Entry 6GUC (X-ray diffraction, 2.00 A resolution); this record covers chains A and B.

# Chain A
Name: Cyclin-dependent kinase 2
Source organism: Homo sapiens
Notes: EC 2.7.11.22
Reference sequence: P24941 (CDK2_HUMAN); residues 1-298 here = UniProt positions 1-298
Chain sequence (302 residues; row label = number of the first residue in the row; numbers below 1 keep their minus sign (Gly-3 is residue -3)):
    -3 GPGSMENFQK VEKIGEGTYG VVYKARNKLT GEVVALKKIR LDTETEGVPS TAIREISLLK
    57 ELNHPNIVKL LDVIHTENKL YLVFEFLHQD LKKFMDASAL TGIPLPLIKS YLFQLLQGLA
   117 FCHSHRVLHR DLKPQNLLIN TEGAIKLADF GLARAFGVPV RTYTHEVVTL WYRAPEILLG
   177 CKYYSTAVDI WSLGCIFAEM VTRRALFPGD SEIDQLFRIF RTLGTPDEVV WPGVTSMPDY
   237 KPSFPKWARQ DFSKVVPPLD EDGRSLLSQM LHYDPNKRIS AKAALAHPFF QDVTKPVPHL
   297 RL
Disordered / not traced: -3 to -1, 36-40, 297-298
Modified residues: Thr160 (phosphothreonine; TPO)
Construct notes: expression tag (-3 to 0)
Small-molecule neighbours: su9516 (SU9; (3Z)-3-(1H-imidazol-5-ylmethylene)-5-methoxy-1H-indol-2(3h)-one): Ile10, Tyr15, Val18, Ala31, Lys33, Val64, Phe80, Glu81, Phe82, Leu83, His84, Gln85, Asp86, Leu134, Ala144, Asp145
Swiss-Prot annotation at these positions:
  - active site: Asp127 (Proton acceptor)
  - binding site (ATP): Ile10 to Val18, Lys33, Glu81 to Leu83, Asp86, Lys129 to Asn132, Asp145
  - binding site (Mg(2+)): Asn132, Asp145
  - site (CDK7 binding): Lys9, Lys88, Lys89, Leu166
  - modified residue: Met1 (N-acetylmethionine), Lys6 (N6-acetyllysine), Thr14 (Phosphothreonine), Tyr15 (Phosphotyrosine), Tyr19 (Phosphotyrosine), Thr160 (Phosphothreonine)
  - natural variant: Pro45 (P45L: In a glioblastoma multiforme sample)
  - mutagenesis: Lys9 (K9F: Reduced phosphorylation by CAK), Thr14 (T14A: 2-fold increase in activity), Tyr15 (Y15F: 2-fold increase in activity), Lys88 to Lys89 (Reduced phosphorylation by CAK), Thr160 (T160A: Abolishes activity), Leu166 (L166R: Reduced phosphorylation by CAK and reduced kinase activity)
What the authors report for this chain:
  - post-translational modification sites: Thr160 (citing earlier work)

# Chain B
Name: Cyclin-A2
Source organism: Bos taurus
Reference sequence: P30274 (CCNA2_BOVIN); residues 172-432 here correspond to UniProt positions 170-430 (UniProt number = residue number - 2)
Chain sequence (268 residues; each row starts with the number of its first residue):
   171 GVNEVPDYHE DIHTYLREME VKCKPKVGYM KKQPDITNSM RAILVDWLVE VGEEYKLQNE
   231 TLHLAVNYID RFLSSMSVLR GKLQLVGTAA MLLASKFEEI YPPEVAEFVY ITDDTYTKKQ
   291 VLRMEHLVLK VLAFDLAAPT INQFLTQYFL HQQPANCKVE SLAMFLGELS LIDADPYLKY
   351 LPSVIAAAAF HLALYTVTGQ SWPESLVQKT GYTLETLKPC LLDLHQTYLR APQHAQQSIR
   411 EKYKNSKYHG VSLLNPPETL NVHHHHHH
Disordered / not traced: 171, 433-438
Construct notes: expression tag (171, 433-438)

# How chain A and chain B interact
Contacting residue pairs (72):
  Thr41(A) - Lys288(B)  hydrogen bond (backbone-side chain)
  Glu42(A) - Lys266(B)  hydrogen bond (backbone-side chain)
  Glu42(A) - Glu274(B)
  Glu42(A) - Val275(B)  hydrogen bond (side chain-backbone)
  Gly43(A) - Lys266(B)
  Gly43(A) - Leu292(B)
  Gly43(A) - Glu295(B)
  Val44(A) - Lys266(B)  hydrogen bond (backbone-side chain)
  Val44(A) - Glu295(B)  hydrogen bond (backbone-side chain)
  Val44(A) - Leu299(B)  hydrophobic
  Ser46(A) - Lys266(B)
  Ile49(A) - Leu263(B)  hydrophobic
  Ile49(A) - Lys266(B)
  Ile49(A) - Leu306(B)  hydrophobic
  Arg50(A) - Lys266(B)
  Arg50(A) - Phe267(B)  hydrogen bond (side chain-backbone)
  Arg50(A) - Glu269(B)
  Ile52(A) - Phe304(B)  hydrophobic
  Ser53(A) - Phe267(B)
  Ser53(A) - Phe304(B)
  Ser53(A) - Leu306(B)
  Leu54(A) - Ala307(B)  hydrophobic
  Lys56(A) - Ala303(B)  hydrogen bond (side chain-backbone)
  Glu57(A) - Tyr185(B)
  Glu57(A) - Met189(B)
  His71(A) - His296(B)  hydrogen bond
  His71(A) - Phe304(B)
  Thr72(A) - His296(B)
  Glu73(A) - Arg293(B)  salt bridge
  Ala116(A) - Tyr178(B)
  His119(A) - Tyr178(B)
  His119(A) - Ile182(B)
  Ser120(A) - Tyr178(B)
  Ser120(A) - Asp181(B)  hydrogen bond
  Ser120(A) - Ile182(B)
  His121(A) - Tyr185(B)
  Arg122(A) - Ile182(B)
  Arg122(A) - Tyr185(B)
  Arg122(A) - Ala307(B)  hydrogen bond (side chain-backbone)
  Arg150(A) - Glu268(B)  salt bridge
  Arg150(A) - Ile270(B)
  Ala151(A) - Phe267(B)  hydrophobic
  Phe152(A) - Val175(B)  hydrophobic
  Phe152(A) - Ile182(B)  hydrophobic
  Val154(A) - Glu174(B)
  Val154(A) - Val175(B)  hydrophobic
  Val154(A) - Thr316(B)  hydrogen bond (backbone-side chain)
  Val154(A) - Gln317(B)  hydrogen bond (backbone-backbone)
  Pro155(A) - Asn173(B)
  Pro155(A) - Thr316(B)
  Val156(A) - Asn173(B)  hydrogen bond (backbone-backbone)
  Arg157(A) - Gln228(B)
  Arg157(A) - Glu230(B)
  Arg157(A) - Glu268(B)  salt bridge
  Thr158(A) - Ile270(B)
  Tyr159(A) - Ile270(B)
  Thr160(A) - Glu269(B)
  Thr160(A) - Ile270(B)
  Tyr179(A) - Asn173(B)
  Ser181(A) - Val172(B)  hydrogen bond (side chain-backbone)
  Ser181(A) - Asn173(B)
  Ser181(A) - Val175(B)
  Thr182(A) - Val172(B)
  Thr182(A) - Val175(B)
  Pro271(A) - Val172(B)
  Asn272(A) - Val172(B)  hydrogen bond (side chain-backbone)
  Ser276(A) - Asp177(B)  hydrogen bond
  Ser276(A) - Tyr178(B)
  Ala277(A) - Tyr178(B)  hydrogen bond (backbone-side chain)
  Lys278(A) - Asp177(B)  hydrogen bond (side chain-backbone)
  Lys278(A) - Tyr178(B)  hydrogen bond (backbone-side chain)
  Lys278(A) - Asp181(B)  salt bridge
Other interface residues (no listed pair), chain A (43 interface residues in all): Val69, Leu76, Tyr180, Ala183, Ala279
Other interface residues (no listed pair), chain B (35 interface residues in all): His179, Leu186, Leu320

# Overview
Chain A and chain B form an interface of 43 and 35 residues respectively, with 19 hydrogen bonds and 4 salt
bridges. Polar contacts include Glu73(A)-Arg293(B), Arg150(A)-Glu268(B) and Arg157(A)-Glu268(B). Ligands of
chain A: su9516. The paper reports a modification site at Thr160(A).
Here chain A is Cyclin-dependent kinase 2 (Homo sapiens) and chain B is Cyclin-A2 (Bos taurus). Entry 6GUC
(CDK2/CyclinA in complex with SU9516) was determined by X-ray diffraction, deposited together with 6GU2, 6GU3,
6GU4, 6GU6, 6GU7, 6GUB, 6GUE and 6GUF.
